Entry 7O75 (electron microscopy, 3.20 A resolution); this record covers chains N and R of the 30 polymer chains in the assembly.

Chain N:
Molecule: Non-template DNA
Sequence (106 nucleotides; numbered 1 to 106; the number before each row is that of its first residue):
     1 CGAGAACAGT AGCACGCTGT GTATATAATA GCTATGGAAC GTTCGATTCA CCTCCGATGT
    61 GTGTTGTACA TACATAAAAA TATCATAGCA CAACTGCGCT GTGTCA
Not modelled in the structure: 1-10, 45-56, 87-106

Chain R:
Molecule: Transcription initiation factor IIF subunit beta
Source organism: Saccharomyces cerevisiae (strain ATCC 204508 / S288c)
Notes: EC 3.6.4.12
UniProtKB: P41896 (T2FB_YEAST); residue numbers follow UniProt; this construct covers 1-400
Sequence (400 residues; numbered 1 to 400; the number before each row is that of its first residue):
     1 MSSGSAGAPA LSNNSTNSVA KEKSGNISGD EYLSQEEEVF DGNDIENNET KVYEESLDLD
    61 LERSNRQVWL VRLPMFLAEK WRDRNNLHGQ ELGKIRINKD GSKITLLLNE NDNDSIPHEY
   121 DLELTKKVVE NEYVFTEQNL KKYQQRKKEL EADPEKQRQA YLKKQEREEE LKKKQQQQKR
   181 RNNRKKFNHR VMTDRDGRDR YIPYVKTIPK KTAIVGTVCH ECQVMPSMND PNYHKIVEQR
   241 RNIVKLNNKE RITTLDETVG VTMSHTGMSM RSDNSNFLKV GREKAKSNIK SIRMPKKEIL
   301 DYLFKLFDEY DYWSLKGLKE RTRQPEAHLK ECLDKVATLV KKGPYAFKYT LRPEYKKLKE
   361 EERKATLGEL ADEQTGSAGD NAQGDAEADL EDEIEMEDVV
Not modelled in the structure: 1-37, 145-197, 359-400
Curated features (UniProtKB/Swiss-Prot):
  - modified residue (Phosphoserine): Ser28, Ser34, Ser56

Chain N / chain R interface:
Residue-residue contacts - 10 pairs, chain N then chain R:
  DG31(N) - Lys290(R)  phosphate contact
  DG31(N) - Arg293(R)  phosphate contact
  DC32(N) - Lys290(R)  phosphate contact
  DC32(N) - Ser291(R)  phosphate contact
  DC32(N) - Pro325(R)  phosphate contact
  DT33(N) - Asn288(R)  phosphate contact
  DT33(N) - Glu326(R)  base contact
  DC40(N) - Lys342(R)  salt bridge to the phosphate
  DG41(N) - Lys341(R)  phosphate contact
  DG41(N) - Lys342(R)  phosphate contact
Also at the interface, not in a pair above, chain R (10 interface residues in all): Ile292, Ala346

In short:
The interface between chain N and chain R involves 5 residues on one side and 10 on the other; the contacts
include 1 salt bridge. Its one salt-bridged contact is DC40(N)-Lys342(R).
Chain N is Non-template DNA and chain R is Transcription initiation factor IIF subunit beta (Saccharomyces
cerevisiae (strain ATCC 204508 / S288c)); the structure, Yeast RNA polymerase II transcription pre-initiation
complex with open promoter DNA, was determined by electron microscopy (same publication as 7O4I, 7O4J, 7O4K,
7O4L, 7O72 and 7O73).
